Entry 7MXH (X-ray diffraction, 2.11 A resolution); this record covers chains A and B.

[Chain A]
Protein: T-cell surface glycoprotein CD1c/T-cell surface glycoprotein CD1b chimeric protein
Source organism: Homo sapiens
UniProtKB: chimeric construct of P29017, P29016: residues 1-194 from P29017 (CD1C_HUMAN) positions 19-212 (UniProt number = residue number + 18); residues 195-279 from P29016 positions 212-296 (UniProt number = residue number + 17)
Chain sequence (285 residues; row label = number of the first residue in the row):
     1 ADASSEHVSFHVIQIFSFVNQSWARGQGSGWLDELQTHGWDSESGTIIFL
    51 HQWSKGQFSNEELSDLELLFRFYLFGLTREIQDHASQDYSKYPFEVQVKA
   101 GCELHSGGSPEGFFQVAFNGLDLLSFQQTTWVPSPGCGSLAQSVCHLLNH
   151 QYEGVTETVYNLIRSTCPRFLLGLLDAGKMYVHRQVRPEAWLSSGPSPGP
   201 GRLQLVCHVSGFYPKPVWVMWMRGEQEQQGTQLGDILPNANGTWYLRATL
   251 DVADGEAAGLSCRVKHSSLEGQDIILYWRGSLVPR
Unresolved in the structure: 1-4
Cystine bridges: Cys102-Cys167, Cys207-Cys262
Glycans and other covalent adducts: N-acetylglucosamine (NAG) linked to Asn20
Sequence notes: conflict Ser5 (Gln23 in P29017); engineered mutation Gln52 (Asn70 in P29017), Gln57 (Asn75 in P29017), Gly108 (Lys126 in P29017), Gln128 (Asn146 in P29017), Gly242 (Trp259 in P29016); expression tag (280-285)
Residues lining bound ligands:
  - malonic acid (MLA): Leu35, Val182, His183, Arg184, Val186, Tyr213, Asn241, Gly242
  - (2S)-2,3-dihydroxypropyl hexadecanoate (ZP7): Phe72, Tyr73, Gly76, Leu77, Glu80, Ile81, His84, Ser139, Leu140, Ser143, Val144, Leu147, Leu148, Tyr152
  - ZQ7 (2,6-anhydro-1-deoxy-1,1-difluoro-1-[(R)-hydroxy{[(4S,8S,12S,16S,20S)-4,8,12,16,20-pentamethylheptacosyl]oxy}phosphoryl]-D-glycero-D-galacto-heptitol): Phe10, Val12, Gln14, Gln27, Gly28, Ser29, Gly30, His38, Gly39, Trp40, Ile47, Phe58, Leu66, Leu69, Phe70, Phe72, Tyr73, Leu74, Ala100, Gly101, Phe114, Val155, Thr158, Val159, Leu162, Ile163, Cys167, Phe170
UniProt features mapped onto this chain:
  - glycosylation (N-linked (GlcNAc...) asparagine): Asn20, Asn241
From the paper describing this entry:
  - binding site for ZQ7: Leu69, Phe72, Val155, Thr158
  - conformationally variable residues (side-chain flip): Phe72
  - post-translational modification sites: Asn20, Asn241 (proposed by the authors, not directly observed)

[Chain B]
Protein: Beta-2-microglobulin
Source organism: Homo sapiens
UniProtKB: P61769 (B2MG_HUMAN); residues 1-100 here correspond to UniProt positions 20-119 (UniProt number = residue number + 19)
Chain sequence (108 residues; row label = number of the first residue in the row; numbers below 1 keep their minus sign (Asp-1 is residue -1)):
    -1 DAAIQRTPKIQVYSRHPAENGKSNFLNCYVSGFHPSDIEVDLLKNGERIE
    49 KVEHSDLSFSKDWSFYLLYYTEFTPTEKDEYACRVNHVTLSQPKIVKWDR
    99 DMGSLVPR
Unresolved in the structure: -1 to 0, 104-106
Cystine bridges: Cys26-Cys81
Sequence notes: expression tag (-1 to 0, 101-106)
Residues lining bound ligands: malonic acid (MLA): Thr74, Glu75, Lys76, Asp77, Glu78, Trp96, Asp97, Arg98, Asp99
UniProt features mapped onto this chain:
  - modified residue: Gln3 (Pyrrolidone carboxylic acid)
  - glycosylation: Ile2 (N-linked (Glc) (glycation) isoleucine), Lys20 (N-linked (Glc) (glycation) lysine), Lys42 (N-linked (Glc) (glycation) lysine), Lys49 (N-linked (Glc) (glycation) lysine), Lys59 (N-linked (Glc) (glycation) lysine), Lys92 (N-linked (Glc) (glycation) lysine), Lys95 (N-linked (Glc) (glycation) lysine)

[How chain A and chain B interact]
Contacting residue pairs - 73 pairs, chain A then chain B:
  Ile13(A) - Leu55(B)
  Ile13(A) - Ser56(B)
  Ile13(A) - Phe57(B)  hydrophobic
  Ile15(A) - Ser34(B)
  Ile15(A) - Leu55(B)  hydrophobic
  Ile15(A) - Phe63(B)  hydrophobic
  Gln27(A) - Asp54(B)
  Gln27(A) - Leu55(B)
  Ser29(A) - Asp54(B)
  Ser29(A) - Leu55(B)
  Trp31(A) - Asp54(B)
  Trp31(A) - Ser56(B)
  Gln36(A) - Ser53(B)
  Gln36(A) - Asp54(B)  hydrogen bond
  Gly39(A) - Asp54(B)
  Glu95(A) - Ser34(B)  hydrogen bond
  Glu95(A) - Phe63(B)
  Gln97(A) - His32(B)  hydrogen bond
  Gln97(A) - Phe57(B)
  Gln97(A) - Trp61(B)  hydrogen bond (side chain-backbone)
  Gln97(A) - Phe63(B)
  Val98(A) - Phe57(B)
  Lys99(A) - Phe57(B)
  Gln115(A) - Trp61(B)
  Val116(A) - Trp61(B)
  Ala117(A) - Trp61(B)  hydrophobic
  Asn119(A) - Ala1(B)  hydrogen bond (backbone-backbone)
  Asn119(A) - His32(B)
  Gly120(A) - His32(B)
  Gly120(A) - Trp61(B)
  Leu121(A) - Ala1(B)  hydrophobic
  Asp122(A) - Trp61(B)  hydrogen bond
  Glu189(A) - His14(B)  salt bridge
  Glu189(A) - Pro15(B)
  Trp191(A) - Ser12(B)
  Trp191(A) - Arg13(B)
  Trp191(A) - His14(B)
  Trp191(A) - Pro15(B)
  Ser193(A) - Arg98(B)
  Ser193(A) - Met100(B)
  Ser193(A) - Gly101(B)
  Ser194(A) - Asp99(B)  hydrogen bond (side chain-backbone)
  Ser194(A) - Met100(B)
  Ser194(A) - Gly101(B)  hydrogen bond (backbone-backbone)
  Gly195(A) - Asp99(B)
  Gly195(A) - Met100(B)
  Gly195(A) - Gly101(B)
  Pro196(A) - Met100(B)
  Pro196(A) - Leu103(B)
  Gln204(A) - Leu103(B)
  Val206(A) - Leu103(B)  hydrophobic
  His208(A) - Gly101(B)
  Ser210(A) - Arg13(B)  hydrogen bond (side chain-backbone)
  Asp235(A) - Lys7(B)  salt bridge
  Asp235(A) - Gln9(B)
  Leu237(A) - Gln9(B)
  Leu237(A) - Tyr11(B)
  Leu237(A) - Tyr27(B)  hydrophobic
  Pro238(A) - Tyr11(B)  hydrogen bond (backbone-side chain)
  Pro238(A) - Tyr27(B)  hydrophobic
  Pro238(A) - Leu66(B)
  Asn239(A) - Tyr11(B)
  Asn239(A) - Asn25(B)
  Asn239(A) - Leu66(B)
  Ala240(A) - Arg13(B)
  Ala240(A) - Tyr68(B)
  Tyr245(A) - Tyr11(B)  hydrophobic
  Tyr245(A) - Ser12(B)
  Arg247(A) - Val10(B)
  Arg247(A) - Gly101(B)  hydrogen bond (side chain-backbone)
  Arg247(A) - Ser102(B)  hydrogen bond
  Arg247(A) - Leu103(B)
  Thr249(A) - Leu103(B)
Interface residues without a listed pair, chain A (39 interface residues in all): Gln14, Ser17, Gly28
Interface residues without a listed pair, chain B (31 interface residues in all): Pro33, Asp35, Asp60

[In short]
The interface between chain A and chain B involves 39 residues on one side and 31 on the other, with 12
hydrogen bonds and 2 salt bridges. Polar contacts include Glu189(A)-His14(B), Asp235(A)-Lys7(B) and
Gln36(A)-Asp54(B). The paper reports a binding site for ZQ7 at Leu69(A), Phe72(A) and Val155(A) among others;
modification sites Asn20(A) and Asn241(A).
Here chain A is T-cell surface glycoprotein CD1c/T-cell surface glycoprotein CD1b chimeric protein and chain B
is Beta-2-microglobulin, both from Homo sapiens. Entry 7MXH (CD1c with antigen analogue 3) was determined by
X-ray diffraction together with 7MX4 and 7MXF from the same study.
